6LS6 - chains A and D; structure by X-ray diffraction, 2.20 A resolution.

Chain A:
Protein: Protein AF-9
From: Homo sapiens
Notes: fragment: YEATS domain of AF9
UniProtKB: P42568 (AF9_HUMAN); residues 4-141 here correspond to UniProt positions 1-138 (UniProt number = residue number - 3)
Chain sequence (141 residues; numbered 1 to 141; the number before each row is that of its first residue):
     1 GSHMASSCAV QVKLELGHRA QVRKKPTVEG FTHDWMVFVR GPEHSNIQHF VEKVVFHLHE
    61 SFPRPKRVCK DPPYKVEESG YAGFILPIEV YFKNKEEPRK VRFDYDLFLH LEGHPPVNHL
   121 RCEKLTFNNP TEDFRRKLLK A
Unresolved in the structure: 1-3
Construct notes: expression tag (1-3)
Swiss-Prot annotation at these positions:
  - region (Histone H3K9cr binding): Y81 to G83, L109 to L111
  - site (Histone H3K9cr binding): S61, D106
What the authors report for this chain:
  - conformationally variable residues: F31, S61, F62
  - specificity-determining residues: F31
  - mutagenesis - F31S (1.6-fold): increased binding to 2 (chain D)
  - mutagenesis - F31S (1.6-fold): increased binding to H3K9bz

Chain D:
Protein: 2
Notes: fragment: histone H3 peptide
Chain sequence (8 residues; numbered 3 to 10; the number before each row is that of its first residue):
     3 TKQTARXS
Modified residues: LBZ ((2S)-2-azanyl-6-benzamido-hexanoic acid) at position 9

Interface between chain A and chain D:
Residue-residue contacts (27):
  F31(A) - LBZ_9(D)
  H33(A) - T6(D)
  H59(A) - LBZ_9(D)
  S61(A) - LBZ_9(D)
  F62(A) - LBZ_9(D)
  S79(A) - LBZ_9(D)
  G80(A) - LBZ_9(D)
  Y81(A) - LBZ_9(D)
  A82(A) - A7(D)
  A82(A) - R8(D)
  A82(A) - LBZ_9(D)
  G83(A) - T6(D)
  G83(A) - A7(D)  hydrogen bond (backbone-backbone)
  G83(A) - R8(D)
  G83(A) - LBZ_9(D)  hydrogen bond (backbone-backbone)
  F84(A) - R8(D)
  F84(A) - LBZ_9(D)
  I85(A) - R8(D)
  D106(A) - R8(D)  salt bridge
  F108(A) - Q5(D)
  F108(A) - R8(D)
  L109(A) - Q5(D)
  L109(A) - T6(D)  hydrogen bond (backbone-backbone)
  H110(A) - T3(D)
  H110(A) - K4(D)  hydrogen bond (side chain-backbone)
  H110(A) - T6(D)
  L111(A) - K4(D)
Other interface residues (no listed pair), chain A (20 interface residues in all): P63, L107, H114
Interface features reported in the paper:
  - interface residues, chain A: F31(A), S61(A), Y81(A), F84(A)

Overview:
20 residues of chain A and 7 residues of chain D are in contact; the contacts include 4 hydrogen bonds and 1
salt bridge. Among the polar pairs are D106(A)-R8(D), H110(A)-K4(D) and G83(A)-A7(D). The paper reports that
F31S of chain A increases binding to 2 (chain D); interface residues F31(A), S61(A) and Y81(A) among others.
Here chain A is Protein AF-9 (Homo sapiens) and chain D is 2. Entry 6LS6 (Crystal Structure of YEATS domain of
AF9 in complex with H3K9bz peptide) was determined by X-ray diffraction (same publication as 6LSB and 6LSD).
